Entry 8I21 (electron microscopy, 6.02 A resolution (low resolution: residue-level contacts below are approximate; hydrogen-bond / salt-bridge calls are withheld)); this record covers chains B and A of the 3 polymer chains in the assembly.

# Chain B
Molecule: Structural maintenance of chromosomes protein 6
Organism: Saccharomyces cerevisiae S288C
Reference sequence: Q12749 (SMC6_YEAST); numbering as in UniProt (aligned over 1-1114)
Chain sequence (1114 residues; each row starts with the number of its first residue):
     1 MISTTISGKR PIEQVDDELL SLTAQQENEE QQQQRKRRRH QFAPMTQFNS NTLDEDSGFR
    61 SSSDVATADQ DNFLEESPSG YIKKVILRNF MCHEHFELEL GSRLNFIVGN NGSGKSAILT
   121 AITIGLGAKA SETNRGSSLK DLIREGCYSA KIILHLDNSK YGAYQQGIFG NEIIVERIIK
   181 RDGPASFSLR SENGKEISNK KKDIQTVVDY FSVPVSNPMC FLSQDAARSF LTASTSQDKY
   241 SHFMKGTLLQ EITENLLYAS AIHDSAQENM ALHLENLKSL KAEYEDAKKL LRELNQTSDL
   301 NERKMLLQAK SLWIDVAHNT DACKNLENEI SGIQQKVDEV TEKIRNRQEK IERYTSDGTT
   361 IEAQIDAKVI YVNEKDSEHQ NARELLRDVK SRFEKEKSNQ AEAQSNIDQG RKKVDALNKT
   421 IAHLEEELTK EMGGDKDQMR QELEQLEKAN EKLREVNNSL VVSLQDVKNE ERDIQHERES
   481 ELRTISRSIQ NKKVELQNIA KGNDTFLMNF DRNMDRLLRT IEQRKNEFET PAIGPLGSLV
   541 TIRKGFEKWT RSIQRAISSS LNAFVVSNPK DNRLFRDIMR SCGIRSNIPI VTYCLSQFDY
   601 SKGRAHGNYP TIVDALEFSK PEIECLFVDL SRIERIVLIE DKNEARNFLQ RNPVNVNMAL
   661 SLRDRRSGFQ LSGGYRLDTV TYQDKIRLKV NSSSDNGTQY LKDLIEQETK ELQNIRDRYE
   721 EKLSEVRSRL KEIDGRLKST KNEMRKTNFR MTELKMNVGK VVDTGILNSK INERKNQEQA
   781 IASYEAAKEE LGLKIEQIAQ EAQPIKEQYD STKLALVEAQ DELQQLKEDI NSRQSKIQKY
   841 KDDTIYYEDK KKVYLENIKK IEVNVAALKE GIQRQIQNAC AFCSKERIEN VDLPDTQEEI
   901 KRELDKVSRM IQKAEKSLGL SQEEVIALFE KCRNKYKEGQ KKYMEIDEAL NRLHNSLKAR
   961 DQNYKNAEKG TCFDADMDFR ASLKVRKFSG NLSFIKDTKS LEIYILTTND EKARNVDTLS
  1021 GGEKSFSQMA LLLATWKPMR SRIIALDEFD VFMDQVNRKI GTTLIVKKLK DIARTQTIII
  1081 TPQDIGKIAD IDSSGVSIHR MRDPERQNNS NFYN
Disordered / not traced: 1-277, 289-293, 399-794, 942-1114
Curated features (UniProtKB/Swiss-Prot):
  - motif: Arg35 to Arg39 (Nuclear localization signal)
  - binding site (ATP): Gly109 to Ser116

# Chain A
Molecule: Structural maintenance of chromosomes protein 5
Organism: Saccharomyces cerevisiae S288C
Reference sequence: Q08204 (SMC5_YEAST); residues 1-1093 here = UniProt positions 1-1093
Chain sequence (1093 residues; each row starts with the number of its first residue):
     1 MTSLIDLGRY VERTHHGEDT EPRSKRVKIA KPDLSSFQPG SIIKIRLQDF VTYTLTEFNL
    61 SPSLNMIIGP NGSGKSTFVC AVCLGLAGKP EYIGRSKKVE DFIKNGQDVS KIEITLKNSP
   121 NVTDIEYIDA RDETIKITRI ITRSKRRSDY LINDYQVSES VVKTLVAQLN IQLDNLCQFL
   181 SQERVEEFAR LKSVKLLVET IRSIDASLLD VLDELRELQG NEQSLQKDLD FKKAKIVHLR
   241 QESDKLRKSV ESLRDFQNKK GEIELHSQLL PYVKVKDHKE KLNIYKEEYE RAKANLRAIL
   301 KDKKPFANTK KTLENQVEEL TEKCSLKTDE FLKAKEKINE IFEKLNTIRD EVIKKKNQNE
   361 YYRGRTKKLQ ATIISTKEDF LRSQEILAQT HLPEKSVFED IDIKRKEIIN KEGEIRDLIS
   421 EIDAKANAIN HEMRSIQRQA ESKTKSLTTT DKIGILNQDQ DLKEVRDAVL MVREHPEMKD
   481 KILEPPIMTV SAINAQFAAY LAQCVDYNTS KALTVVDSDS YKLFANPILD KFKVNLRELS
   541 SADTTPPVPA ETVRDLGFEG YLSDFITGDK RVMKMLCQTS KIHTIPVSRR ELTPAQIKKL
   601 ITPRPNGKIL FKRIIHGNRL VDIKQSAYGS KQVFPTDVSI KQTNFYQGSI MSNEQKIRIE
   661 NEIINLKNEY NDRKSTLDAL SNQKSGYRHE LSELASKNDD INREAHQLNE IRKKYTMRKS
   721 TIETLREKLD QLKREARKDV SQKIKDIDDQ IQQLLLKQRH LLSKMASSMK SLKNCQKELI
   781 STQILQFEAQ NMDVSMNDVI GFFNEREADL KSQYEDKKKF VKEMRDTPEF QSWMREIRSY
   841 DQDTKEKLNK VAEKYEEEGN FNLSFVQDVL DKLESEIAMV NHDESAVTIL DQVTAELREL
   901 EHTVPQQSKD LETIKAKLKE DHAVLEPKLD DIVSKISARF ARLFNNVGSA GAVRLEKPKD
   961 YAEWKIEIMV KFRDNAPLKK LDSHTQSGGE RAVSTVLYMI ALQEFTSAPF RVVDEINQGM
  1021 DSRNERIVHK AMVENACAEN TSQYFLITPK LLTGLHYHEK MRIHCVMAGS WIPNPSEDPK
  1081 MIHFGETSNY SFD
Disordered / not traced: 1-243, 262-267, 361-746, 892-1093

# Chain B / chain A interface
Contacting residue pairs (20):
  Arg383(B) with Asp350(A)
  Arg387(B) with Asp350(A); Ile353(A); Lys354(A)
  Ser391(B) with Asn357(A)
  Glu394(B) with Lys354(A); Gln358(A)
  Lys395(B) with Asn357(A); Gln358(A)
  Ser398(B) with Gln358(A)
  Glu899(B) with Gln867(A)
  Arg902(B) with Ser864(A); Gln867(A); Asp868(A)
  Lys906(B) with Lys872(A)
  Arg909(B) with Lys872(A); Glu876(A)
  Met910(B) with Glu876(A)
  Lys913(B) with Glu876(A); Ile877(A)
Also at the interface, not in a pair above, chain A (13 interface residues in all): Asn346, Ser875

# Overview
The interface between chain B and chain A involves 12 residues on one side and 13 on the other. From UniProt:
8 ATP-binding residues on chain B.
Chain B is Structural maintenance of chromosomes protein 6 and chain A is Structural maintenance of
chromosomes protein 5, both from Saccharomyces cerevisiae S288C; the structure, Cryo-EM structure of 6-subunit
Smc5/6 arm region, was determined by electron microscopy, deposited together with 7YLM, 7YMD, 7YQH, 8HQS,
8I13, 8I4U and 6 further entries.
